Entry 2PAQ (X-ray diffraction, 2.10 A resolution); this record covers chains A and B.

Chain A (and B):
Protein: 5'-deoxynucleotidase YfbR
From: Escherichia coli
Notes: EC 3.1.3.5; chain B of this document is another copy of the same molecule, construct and numbering; everything in this record applies to it too
Reference sequence: P76491 (YFBR_ECOLI); residue numbers follow UniProt; this construct covers 1-199
Sequence (201 residues; each row starts with the number of its first residue; numbers below 1 keep their minus sign (Gly-1 is residue -1)):
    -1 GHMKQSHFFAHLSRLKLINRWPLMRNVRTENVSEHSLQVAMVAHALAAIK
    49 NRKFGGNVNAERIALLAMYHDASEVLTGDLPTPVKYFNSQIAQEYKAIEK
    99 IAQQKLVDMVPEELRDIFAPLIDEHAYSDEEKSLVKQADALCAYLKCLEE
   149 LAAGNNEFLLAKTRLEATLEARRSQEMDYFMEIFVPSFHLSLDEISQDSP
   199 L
Disordered / not traced: -1 to 1, 82-90, 188-199 (chain B: -1 to 1, 82-91, 188-199)
Modified positions: Mse1 (selenomethionine); Mse22, Mse39, Mse66, Mse107, Mse175, Mse179 (selenomethionine; parent Met)
Sequence notes: cloning artifact (-1 to 0); modified residue (1, 22, 39, 66, 107, 175, 179)
Swiss-Prot annotation at these positions:
  - binding site (substrate): Arg18, Trp19, His33, Asp69, Asp77 to Thr80, Asp137
  - binding site (Co(2+)): His33, His68, Asp69, Asp137
  - site: Arg18 (Appears to be important in orienting the phosphate for catalysis)
  - mutagenesis: Arg18 (R18A: Shows negligible enzymatic activity), Val30 (V30A: Shows reduced activity and affinity compared to the wild-type), His33 (H33A: Shows negligible enzymatic activity), His68 (H68A: Shows negligible enzymatic activity), Asp69 (D69A: Shows negligible enzymatic activity), Glu72 (E72A: Shows negligible enzymatic activity; E72V: Shows wild-type activity and substrate affinity), Asp77 (D77A: Shows negligible enzymatic activity), Glu122 (E122A: Shows reduced activity and affinity compared to the wild-type), Asp137 (D137A: Shows negligible enzymatic activity)
What the authors report for this chain:
  - catalytic residues: Glu72 (proposed by the authors, not directly observed)
  - mutagenesis - R18A, E72A, D77A: abolished catalytic activity
  - mutagenesis - V30A, H33A, H68A, D69A, E122A, D137A: decreased catalytic activity
  - mutagenesis - V37A: unchanged catalytic activity
  - mutagenesis - W19A: decreased stability
  - conformationally variable residues (side-chain flip): His68

Chain A / chain B interface:
Contacting residue pairs (92):
  Lys2(A) - Ile181(B)
  Gln3(A) - Glu180(B)
  Gln3(A) - Ile181(B)
  Gln3(A) - Pro184(B)
  Ser4(A) - Ile181(B)  hydrogen bond (backbone-backbone)
  Ser4(A) - Phe182(B)
  Ser4(A) - Ser185(B)  hydrogen bond (backbone-side chain)
  His5(A) - Ser185(B)  hydrogen bond
  Phe7(A) - Mse39(B)
  Phe7(A) - Ala43(B)  hydrophobic
  Phe7(A) - Phe178(B)  hydrophobic
  Phe7(A) - Phe182(B)  hydrophobic
  Phe7(A) - Phe186(B)
  Ala8(A) - Ser185(B)
  Ala8(A) - Phe186(B)
  Leu10(A) - Mse39(B)
  Ser11(A) - Glu147(B)  hydrogen bond
  Ser11(A) - Phe186(B)
  Lys14(A) - Arg26(B)  hydrogen bond (backbone-side chain)
  Lys14(A) - Glu32(B)
  Lys14(A) - Glu147(B)  salt bridge
  Arg26(A) - Lys14(B)  hydrogen bond (side chain-backbone)
  Arg26(A) - Leu15(B)
  Arg26(A) - Asn29(B)
  Asn29(A) - Arg26(B)
  Asn29(A) - Glu32(B)  hydrogen bond
  Ser31(A) - Glu32(B)
  Ser31(A) - Leu35(B)
  Glu32(A) - Lys14(B)
  Glu32(A) - Asn29(B)  hydrogen bond
  Glu32(A) - Ser31(B)
  Glu32(A) - Glu32(B)
  Ser34(A) - Leu35(B)
  Leu35(A) - Ser31(B)
  Leu35(A) - Mse66(B)  hydrophobic
  Ala38(A) - Mse66(B)  hydrophobic
  Mse39(A) - Phe7(B)
  Mse39(A) - Leu10(B)
  Mse39(A) - Mse66(B)
  Mse39(A) - Tyr67(B)
  His42(A) - Leu63(B)
  His42(A) - Ile115(B)
  His42(A) - Leu119(B)
  Ala43(A) - Phe7(B)  hydrophobic
  Arg50(A) - Glu111(B)  hydrogen bond (side chain-backbone)
  Arg50(A) - Leu112(B)
  Arg50(A) - Asp114(B)  salt bridge
  Arg50(A) - Ile115(B)
  Lys51(A) - Glu111(B)  salt bridge
  Glu59(A) - Glu59(B)
  Glu59(A) - Arg60(B)  salt bridge
  Glu59(A) - Leu63(B)
  Arg60(A) - Glu59(B)  salt bridge
  Ala62(A) - Mse66(B)
  Leu63(A) - His42(B)
  Leu63(A) - Glu59(B)
  Mse66(A) - Leu35(B)  hydrophobic
  Mse66(A) - Ala38(B)  hydrophobic
  Mse66(A) - Mse39(B)
  Mse66(A) - Mse66(B)
  Tyr67(A) - Mse39(B)
  Pro109(A) - Tyr177(B)
  Pro109(A) - Ile181(B)  hydrophobic
  Pro109(A) - Phe182(B)
  Glu111(A) - Arg50(B)  hydrogen bond (backbone-side chain)
  Glu111(A) - Lys51(B)  salt bridge
  Leu112(A) - Tyr177(B)
  Asp114(A) - Arg50(B)  salt bridge
  Ile115(A) - Arg50(B)
  Phe116(A) - His42(B)
  Phe116(A) - Ala43(B)  hydrophobic
  Leu119(A) - His42(B)
  Glu147(A) - Ser11(B)  hydrogen bond
  Glu147(A) - Lys14(B)  salt bridge
  Tyr177(A) - Glu111(B)  hydrogen bond
  Tyr177(A) - Leu112(B)
  Phe178(A) - Phe7(B)  hydrophobic
  Glu180(A) - Gln3(B)  hydrogen bond (backbone-side chain)
  Ile181(A) - Lys2(B)
  Ile181(A) - Gln3(B)
  Ile181(A) - Ser4(B)  hydrogen bond (backbone-backbone)
  Ile181(A) - Pro109(B)  hydrophobic
  Phe182(A) - Ser4(B)
  Phe182(A) - Phe7(B)  hydrophobic
  Phe182(A) - Pro109(B)
  Pro184(A) - Gln3(B)
  Ser185(A) - Ser4(B)  hydrogen bond (side chain-backbone)
  Ser185(A) - His5(B)  hydrogen bond
  Ser185(A) - Ala8(B)
  Phe186(A) - Phe7(B)
  Phe186(A) - Ala8(B)
  Phe186(A) - Ser11(B)
Other interface residues (no listed pair), chain A (50 interface residues in all): Phe6, Leu13, Leu15, Gln36, Val40, Ala46, Ile47
Other interface residues (no listed pair), chain B (50 interface residues in all): Phe6, Leu13, Ser34, Gln36, Val40, Ala46, Ile47, Ala62, Phe116

In short:
The chain A/chain B interface involves 50 residues from each chain, with 16 hydrogen bonds and 8 salt bridges.
Among the polar pairs are Lys14(A)-Glu147(B), Arg50(A)-Asp114(B) and Lys51(A)-Glu111(B). From the paper: the
catalytic residue Glu72(A); V30A, H33A and H68A of chain A, among others, reduce catalytic activity; 11
substitutions were tested in all.
Both chains are 5'-deoxynucleotidase YfbR (Escherichia coli). Entry 2PAQ (Crystal structure of the
5'-deoxynucleotidase YfbR) was determined by X-ray diffraction, deposited together with 2PAU.
